Entry 7NAR (electron microscopy, 3.00 A resolution); this record covers chains A and J of the 22 polymer chains in the assembly.

[Chain A]
Molecule: 16S rRNA
Source organism: Escherichia coli (strain K12)
Sequence (1542 nucleotides; row label = number of the first residue in the row):
     1 AAAUUGAAGA GUUUGAUCAU GGCUCAGAUU GAACGCUGGC GGCAGGCCUA ACACAUGCAA
    61 GUCGAACGGU AACAGGAAGA AGCUUGCUUC UUUGCUGACG AGUGGCGGAC GGGUGAGUAA
   121 UGUCUGGGAA ACUGCCUGAU GGAGGGGGAU AACUACUGGA AACGGUAGCU AAUACCGCAU
   181 AACGUCGCAA GACCAAAGAG GGGGACCUUC GGGCCUCUUG CCAUCGGAUG UGCCCAGAUG
   241 GGAUUAGCUA GUAGGUGGGG UAACGGCUCA CCUAGGCGAC GAUCCCUAGC UGGUCUGAGA
   301 GGAUGACCAG CCACACUGGA ACUGAGACAC GGUCCAGACU CCUACGGGAG GCAGCAGUGG
   361 GGAAUAUUGC ACAAUGGGCG CAAGCCUGAU GCAGCCAUGC CGCGUGUAUG AAGAAGGCCU
   421 UCGGGUUGUA AAGUACUUUC AGCGGGGAGG AAGGGAGUAA AGUUAAUACC UUUGCUCAUU
   481 GACGUUACCC GCAGAAGAAG CACCGGCUAA CUCCGUGCCA GCAGCCXCGG UAAUACGGAG
   541 GGUGCAAGCG UUAAUCGGAA UUACUGGGCG UAAAGCGCAC GCAGGCGGUU UGUUAAGUCA
   601 GAUGUGAAAU CCCCGGGCUC AACCUGGGAA CUGCAUCUGA UACUGGCAAG CUUGAGUCUC
   661 GUAGAGGGGG GUAGAAUUCC AGGUGUAGCG GUGAAAUGCG UAGAGAUCUG GAGGAAUACC
   721 GGUGGCGAAG GCGGCCCCCU GGACGAAGAC UGACGCUCAG GUGCGAAAGC GUGGGGAGCA
   781 AACAGGAUUA GAUACCCUGG UAGUCCACGC CGUAAACGAU GUCGACUUGG AGGUUGUGCC
   841 CUUGAGGCGU GGCUUCCGGA GCUAACGCGU UAAGUCGACC GCCUGGGGAG UACGGCCGCA
   901 AGGUUAAAAC UCAAAUGAAU UGACGGGGGC CCGCACAAGC GGUGGAGCAU GUGGUUUAAU
   961 UCGAUGXAAC GCGAAGAACC UUACCUGGUC UUGACAUCCA CGGAAGUUUU CAGAGAUGAG
  1021 AAUGUGCCUU CGGGAACCGU GAGACAGGUG CUGCAUGGCU GUCGUCAGCU CGUGUUGUGA
  1081 AAUGUUGGGU UAAGUCCCGC AACGAGCGCA ACCCUUAUCC UUUGUUGCCA GCGGUCCGGC
  1141 CGGGAACUCA AAGGAGACUG CCAGUGAUAA ACUGGAGGAA GGUGGGGAUG ACGUCAAGUC
  1201 AUCAUGGCCC UUACGACCAG GGCUACACAC GUGCUACAAU GGCGCAUACA AAGAGAAGCG
  1261 ACCUCGCGAG AGCAAGCGGA CCUCAUAAAG UGCGUCGUAG UCCGGAUUGG AGUCUGCAAC
  1321 UCGACUCCAU GAAGUCGGAA UCGCUAGUAA UCGUGGAUCA GAAUGCCACG GUGAAUACGU
  1381 UCCCGGGCCU UGUACACACC GCCCGUXACA CCAUGGGAGU GGGUUGCAAA AGAAGUAGGU
  1441 AGCUUAACCU UCGGGAGGGC GCUUACCACU UUGUGAUUCA UGACUGGGGU GAAGUCGUAA
  1501 CAAGGUAACC GUAGGGGAAC CUGCGGUUGG AUCACCUCCU UA
Unresolved in the structure: 1535-1542
Modified residues: PSU (pseudouridine-5'-monophosphate) at position 516, G7M (N7-methyl-guanosine-5'-monophosphate) at position 527, 2MG (2N-methylguanosine-5'-monophosphate) at position 966, 5MC (5-methylcytidine-5'-monophosphate) at position 967, 2MG (2N-methylguanosine-5'-monophosphate) at position 1207, 4OC (4n,o2'-methylcytidine-5'-monophosphate) at position 1402, 5MC (5-methylcytidine-5'-monophosphate) at position 1407, UR3 (3-methyluridine-5'-monophoshate) at position 1498, 2MG (2N-methylguanosine-5'-monophosphate) at position 1516, MA6 (6N-dimethyladenosine-5'-monophoshate) at position 1518, MA6 (6N-dimethyladenosine-5'-monophoshate) at position 1519
Metal / ion sites: Mg2+ site 1 near G21 (its only coordinating residue here); Mg2+ site 2: C48, U49, G115; Mg2+ site 3 near A53 (its only coordinating residue here); Mg2+ site 4: A59, C386, U387; Mg2+ site 5 near G100 (its only coordinating residue here); Mg2+ site 6: A109, G331; Mg2+ site 7 near G111 (its only coordinating residue here); Mg2+ site 8: A116, G117, G289; Mg2+ site 9: G145, A197; Mg2+ site 10: A174, C175; Mg2+ site 11: G299, G558; Mg2+ site 12 near C328 (its only coordinating residue here); 43 more Mg2+ sites not listed

[Chain J]
Protein: 30S ribosomal protein S10
Source organism: Escherichia coli (strain K12)
Reference sequence: P0A7R5 (RS10_ECOLI); numbering as in UniProt (aligned over 1-103)
Amino-acid sequence (103 residues; each row starts with the number of its first residue):
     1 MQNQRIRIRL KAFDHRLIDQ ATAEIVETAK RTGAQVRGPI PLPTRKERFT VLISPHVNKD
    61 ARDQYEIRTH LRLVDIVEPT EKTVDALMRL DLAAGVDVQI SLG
Unresolved in the structure: 1-3, 103

[How chain A and chain J interact]
Pairs across the interface - 72 pairs, chain A then chain J:
  G963(A) / His-56(J)  sugar contact
  G963(A) / Val-57(J)  base contact
  A964(A) / His-56(J)  sugar contact
  A964(A) / Val-57(J)  sugar contact
  C972(A) / Val-57(J)  base contact
  C972(A) / Lys-59(J)  salt bridge to the phosphate
  G973(A) / Leu-52(J)  sugar contact
  G973(A) / Pro-55(J)  hydrogen bond to the sugar
  G973(A) / His-56(J)  base contact
  G973(A) / Val-57(J)  sugar contact
  G973(A) / Lys-59(J)  salt bridge to the phosphate
  A975(A) / Thr-50(J)  base contact
  A975(A) / Lys-59(J)  salt bridge to the phosphate
  A975(A) / Arg-62(J)  hydrogen bond to the base
  G1058(A) / Pro-55(J)  base contact
  C1059(A) / Ile-53(J)  hydrogen bond to the sugar
  C1059(A) / Pro-55(J)  sugar contact
  U1060(A) / Ile-53(J)  phosphate contact
  U1060(A) / Ser-54(J)  hydrogen bond to the sugar
  U1060(A) / Asn-58(J)  hydrogen bond to the sugar
  U1060(A) / Ala-61(J)  phosphate contact
  G1061(A) / Asn-58(J)  sugar contact
  G1061(A) / Ala-61(J)  sugar contact
  U1062(A) / Asp-60(J)  phosphate contact
  U1123(A) / Arg-37(J)  phosphate contact
  U1123(A) / Gly-38(J)  phosphate contact
  U1123(A) / Pro-39(J)  hydrogen bond to the sugar
  U1123(A) / Ile-40(J)  sugar contact
  U1123(A) / Pro-41(J)  base contact
  G1124(A) / Arg-37(J)  salt bridge to the phosphate
  G1124(A) / Gly-38(J)  phosphate contact
  G1124(A) / Ile-40(J)  phosphate contact
  U1125(A) / Arg-7(J)  phosphate contact
  U1125(A) / Arg-37(J)  salt bridge to the phosphate
  U1125(A) / Ile-40(J)  sugar contact
  U1125(A) / Leu-42(J)  base contact
  U1126(A) / Arg-7(J)  salt bridge to the phosphate
  U1126(A) / Arg-9(J)  hydrogen bond to the base
  U1126(A) / Leu-42(J)  base contact
  U1126(A) / Leu-73(J)  base contact
  A1150(A) / Pro-41(J)  hydrogen bond to the sugar
  A1150(A) / Leu-42(J)  sugar contact
  A1150(A) / Pro-43(J)  sugar contact
  A1151(A) / Pro-41(J)  sugar contact
  A1151(A) / Leu-42(J)  sugar contact
  A1151(A) / Pro-43(J)  phosphate contact
  A1151(A) / Thr-44(J)  phosphate contact
  A1151(A) / Arg-72(J)  hydrogen bond to the phosphate
  A1152(A) / His-15(J)  phosphate contact
  A1152(A) / Asp-19(J)  hydrogen bond to the sugar
  A1152(A) / Thr-44(J)  phosphate contact
  A1152(A) / His-70(J)  salt bridge to the phosphate
  A1152(A) / Arg-72(J)  salt bridge to the phosphate
  G1153(A) / His-15(J)  salt bridge to the phosphate
  G1198(A) / His-56(J)  sugar contact
  G1198(A) / Val-57(J)  sugar contact
  U1199(A) / His-56(J)  sugar contact
  A1254(A) / Arg-45(J)  salt bridge to the phosphate
  A1254(A) / Glu-47(J)  phosphate contact
  G1255(A) / Arg-45(J)  salt bridge to the phosphate
  G1279(A) / Arg-9(J)  salt bridge to the phosphate
  G1279(A) / Lys-11(J)  salt bridge to the phosphate
  A1280(A) / Arg-9(J)  salt bridge to the phosphate
  A1280(A) / Leu-42(J)  base contact
  A1280(A) / Pro-43(J)  sugar contact
  A1280(A) / Leu-71(J)  phosphate contact
  C1366(A) / Lys-59(J)  sugar contact
  C1366(A) / Arg-62(J)  hydrogen bond to the sugar
  C1367(A) / Thr-50(J)  hydrogen bond to the sugar
  C1367(A) / Arg-62(J)  salt bridge to the phosphate
  C1367(A) / Gln-64(J)  hydrogen bond to the phosphate
  A1368(A) / Gln-64(J)  hydrogen bond to the phosphate
Interface residues without a listed pair, chain A (34 interface residues in all): A969, G971, C1114, U1115, U1202, G1253, C1281
Interface residues without a listed pair, chain J (35 interface residues in all): Arg-5, Lys-46, Arg-68

[In short]
34 residues of chain A and 35 residues of chain J are in contact; the contacts include 14 hydrogen bonds and
15 salt bridges. Among the polar pairs are A975(A)/Arg-62(J), U1126(A)/Arg-9(J) and G973(A)/Pro-55(J). The
Mg2+ site 2 is built by C48(A), U49(A) and G115(A).
Here chain A is 16S rRNA and chain J is 30S ribosomal protein S10, both from Escherichia coli (strain K12).
Entry 7NAR (Complete Bacterial 30S ribosomal subunit assembly complex state F (+RsgA)(Consensus Refinement))
was determined by electron microscopy (same publication as 7AF3, 7AF5, 7AF8, 7AFA, 7AFD, 7AFH and 17 further
entries).
